9K6T - chains A and C of the 3 polymer chains in the assembly; structure by electron microscopy, 2.80 A resolution.

== Chain A ==
Protein: Protein argonaute-2
Source organism: Homo sapiens
Notes: EC 3.1.26.-
UniProtKB: Q9UKV8 (AGO2_HUMAN); residues 1-859 here = UniProt positions 1-859
Amino-acid sequence (859 residues; row label = number of the first residue in the row):
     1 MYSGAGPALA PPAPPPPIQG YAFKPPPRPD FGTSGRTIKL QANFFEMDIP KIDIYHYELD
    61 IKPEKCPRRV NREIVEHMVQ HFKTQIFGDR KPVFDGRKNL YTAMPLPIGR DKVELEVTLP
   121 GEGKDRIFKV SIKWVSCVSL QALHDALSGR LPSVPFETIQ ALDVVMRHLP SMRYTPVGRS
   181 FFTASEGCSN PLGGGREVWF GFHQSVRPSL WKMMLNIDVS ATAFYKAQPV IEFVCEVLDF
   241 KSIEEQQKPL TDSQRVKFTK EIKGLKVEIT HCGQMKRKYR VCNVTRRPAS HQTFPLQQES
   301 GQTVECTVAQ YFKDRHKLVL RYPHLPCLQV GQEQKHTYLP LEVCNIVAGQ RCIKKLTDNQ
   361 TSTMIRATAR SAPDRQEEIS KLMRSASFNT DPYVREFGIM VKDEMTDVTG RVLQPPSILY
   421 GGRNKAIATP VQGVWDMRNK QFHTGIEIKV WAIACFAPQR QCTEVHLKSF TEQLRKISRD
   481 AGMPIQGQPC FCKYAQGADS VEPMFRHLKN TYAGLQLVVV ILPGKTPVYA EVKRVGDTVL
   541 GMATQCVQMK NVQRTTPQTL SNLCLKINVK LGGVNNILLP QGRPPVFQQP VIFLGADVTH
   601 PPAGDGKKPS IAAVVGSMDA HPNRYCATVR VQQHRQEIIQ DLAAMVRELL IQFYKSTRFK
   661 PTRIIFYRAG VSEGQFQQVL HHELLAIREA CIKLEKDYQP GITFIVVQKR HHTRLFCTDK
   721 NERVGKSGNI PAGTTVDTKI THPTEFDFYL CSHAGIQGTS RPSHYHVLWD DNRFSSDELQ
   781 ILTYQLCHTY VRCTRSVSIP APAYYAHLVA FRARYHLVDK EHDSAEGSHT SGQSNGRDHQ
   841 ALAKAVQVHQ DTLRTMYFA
Unresolved in the structure: 1-409, 711-722, 821-837
Construct notes: engineered mutation Ala-669 (Asp in Q9UKV8)
Swiss-Prot annotation at these positions:
  - region: Tyr-311 to His-316 (Interaction with guide RNA), Phe-587 to Pro-590 (Interaction with GW182 family members), Leu-650 to Lys-660 (Interaction with GW182 family members), Lys-709, Arg-710 (Interaction with guide RNA), His-753 to Arg-761 (Interaction with guide RNA), Tyr-790 to Arg-812 (Interaction with guide RNA)
  - binding site (a divalent metal cation): Asp-597, His-807
  - modified residue: Tyr-2 (3'-nitrotyrosine), Ser-387 (Phosphoserine), Pro-700 (4-hydroxyproline), Ser-824 (Phosphoserine), Ser-828 (Phosphoserine), Ser-831 (Phosphoserine), Ser-834 (Phosphoserine)
  - natural variant: Leu-192 (L192P: In LESKRES), Gly-201 (G201C: In LESKRES; G201V: In LESKRES), His-203 (H203Q: In LESKRES), Thr-357 (T357M: In LESKRES), Met-364 (M364T: In LESKRES), Ala-367 (A367P: In LESKRES), Gly-573 (G573S: In LESKRES), Gly-733 (G733R: In LESKRES), Cys-751 (C751Y: In LESKRES), Ser-760 (S760R: In LESKRES)
  - mutagenesis: Leu-140 (L140W: No effect), Phe-470 (F470V: No effect on miRNA-binding or target mRNA cleavage. Abrogates binding to the 7-methylguanosine cap of mRNA and prevents inhibition of translation. Abolishes interaction with TNRC6C ...), Phe-505 (F505V: No effect on miRNA-binding or target mRNA cleavage. Abrogates binding to the 7-methylguanosine cap of mRNA and prevents inhibition of translation and abolishes interaction with TNRC6C ...), Lys-533 (K533A: Impairs RNA cleavage), Gln-545 (Q545A: Impairs RNA cleavage), Lys-570 (K570A: Impairs RNA cleavage), Asp-597 (D597A: Abrogates RNA cleavage but does not affect binding to siRNA or translational repression), Gln-633 (Q633A: No effect; Q633R: Abrogates RNA cleavage. Binds siRNA), His-634 (H634P/A: Abrogates RNA cleavage. Binds siRNA), Glu-673 (E673A: Impairs RNA cleavage; E673G: No effect on RNA cleavage), Phe-676 (F676A/I/M/R/Y: Impairs RNA cleavage; F676V: Abrogates RNA cleavage), His-682 (H682Y: No effect), 5 further mutagenesis entries in UniProt
Metal / ion sites: Mg2+: Asp-597 (shared with G12(C) of chain C)

== Chain C ==
Molecule: 21-nt RNA strand
Source organism: Homo sapiens
Sequence (21 nucleotides; each row starts with the number of its first residue):
     1 AACAACAGAA AGGCUCUUGU U
Metal / ion sites: Mg2+: G12 (shared with Asp-597(A) of chain A)

== Interface between chain A and chain C ==
Contacting residue pairs (18):
  Lys-525(A) with U15(C), salt bridge to the phosphate
  Thr-556(A) with U20(C), base contact
  Gln-558(A) with U21(C), base contact
  Thr-559(A) with U20(C), base contact
  His-600(A) with G12(C), hydrogen bond to the sugar
  Pro-601(A) with G12(C), hydrogen bond to the sugar
  Arg-635(A) with A11(C), base contact
  Gly-670(A) with G12(C), phosphate contact
  Ser-672(A) with A10(C), sugar contact; A11(C), sugar contact
  Glu-673(A) with A10(C), hydrogen bond to the sugar
  Gln-708(A) with A11(C), phosphate contact
  Arg-710(A) with A11(C), salt bridge to the phosphate
  Ile-756(A) with G19(C), base contact
  Gln-757(A) with U18(C), sugar contact
  Phe-811(A) with G13(C), phosphate contact
  Arg-814(A) with G13(C), salt bridge to the phosphate; C14(C), salt bridge to the phosphate
Other interface residues (no listed pair), chain A (22 interface residues in all): Thr-599, Pro-602, Val-671, Lys-709, Lys-726, Arg-761

== In short ==
Chain A and chain C form an interface of 22 and 10 residues respectively; the contacts include 3 hydrogen
bonds and 4 salt bridges. Polar contacts include His-600(A)/G12(C), Pro-601(A)/G12(C) and Glu-673(A)/A10(C).
Here chain A is Protein argonaute-2 and chain C is a 21-nt RNA strand, both from Homo sapiens. Entry 9K6T
(Cryo-EM Structure of hAGO2D669A-siRNA-target (21-nt)) was determined by electron microscopy, deposited
together with 9K6P, 9K6Q, 9K6R and 9K6S.
